6QEN - chain A; structure by X-ray diffraction, 1.20 A resolution.

[Chain A]
Molecule: Chymotrypsin-like elastase family member 1
Source organism: Sus scrofa
Notes: EC 3.4.21.36
UniProtKB: P00772 (CELA1_PIG); the construct lacks a stretch of the UniProt sequence, so the offset changes along the chain: 16-36 = UniProt 27-47; 37-65 = UniProt 51-79; 66-99 = UniProt 81-114; 100-169 = UniProt 117-186; 3 more segments
Chain sequence (240 residues; each row starts with the number of its first residue; a row labelled like 36A-36C holds insertion residues (36A, then the next letters in order)):
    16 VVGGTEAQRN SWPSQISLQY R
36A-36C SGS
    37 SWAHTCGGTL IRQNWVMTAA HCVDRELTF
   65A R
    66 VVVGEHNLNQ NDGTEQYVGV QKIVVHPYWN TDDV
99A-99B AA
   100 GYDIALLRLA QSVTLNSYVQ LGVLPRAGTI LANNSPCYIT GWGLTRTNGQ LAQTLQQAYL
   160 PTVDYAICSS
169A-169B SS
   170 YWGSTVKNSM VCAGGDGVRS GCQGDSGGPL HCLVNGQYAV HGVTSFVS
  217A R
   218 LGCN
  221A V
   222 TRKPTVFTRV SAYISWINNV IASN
Disulfide bonds: Cys42-Cys58, Cys136-Cys201, Cys167-Cys181, Cys191-Cys220
Covalently attached groups: compound J05 linked to Ser195
Metal / ion sites: Na+: Glu70, Asn72, Gln75, Glu80
Residues lining bound ligands: J05 (1-[[1-[(4-bromophenyl)methyl]-1,2,3-triazol-4-yl]methylamino]-2-methyl-1-oxidanylidene-propane-2-sulfonic acid): Tyr35, Thr41, Cys42, His57, Cys58, Arg61, Leu63, Cys191, Gln192, Gly193, Asp194, Thr213, Ser214, Phe215, Val216

[Overview]
Compound J05 is covalently linked to Ser195. The Na+ site is built by Glu70, Asn72, Gln75 and Glu80.
Chain A is Chymotrypsin-like elastase family member 1 (Sus scrofa); the structure, Crystal structure of
Porcine Pancreatic Elastase (PPE) in complex with the 3-Oxo-beta-Sultam inhibitor LMC240, was determined by
X-ray diffraction (same publication as 6QBU, 6QEO and 6SMA).
